6MUS - chains A and E of the 10 polymer chains in the assembly; structure by electron microscopy, 3.60 A resolution.

# Chain A
Protein: Uncharacterized protein Csm1
Organism: Thermococcus onnurineus
UniProt: B6YWB8 (B6YWB8_THEON); residues 1-777 here = UniProt positions 1-777
Amino-acid sequence (791 residues; each row starts with the number of its first residue; numbers below 1 keep their minus sign (Met-13 is residue -13)):
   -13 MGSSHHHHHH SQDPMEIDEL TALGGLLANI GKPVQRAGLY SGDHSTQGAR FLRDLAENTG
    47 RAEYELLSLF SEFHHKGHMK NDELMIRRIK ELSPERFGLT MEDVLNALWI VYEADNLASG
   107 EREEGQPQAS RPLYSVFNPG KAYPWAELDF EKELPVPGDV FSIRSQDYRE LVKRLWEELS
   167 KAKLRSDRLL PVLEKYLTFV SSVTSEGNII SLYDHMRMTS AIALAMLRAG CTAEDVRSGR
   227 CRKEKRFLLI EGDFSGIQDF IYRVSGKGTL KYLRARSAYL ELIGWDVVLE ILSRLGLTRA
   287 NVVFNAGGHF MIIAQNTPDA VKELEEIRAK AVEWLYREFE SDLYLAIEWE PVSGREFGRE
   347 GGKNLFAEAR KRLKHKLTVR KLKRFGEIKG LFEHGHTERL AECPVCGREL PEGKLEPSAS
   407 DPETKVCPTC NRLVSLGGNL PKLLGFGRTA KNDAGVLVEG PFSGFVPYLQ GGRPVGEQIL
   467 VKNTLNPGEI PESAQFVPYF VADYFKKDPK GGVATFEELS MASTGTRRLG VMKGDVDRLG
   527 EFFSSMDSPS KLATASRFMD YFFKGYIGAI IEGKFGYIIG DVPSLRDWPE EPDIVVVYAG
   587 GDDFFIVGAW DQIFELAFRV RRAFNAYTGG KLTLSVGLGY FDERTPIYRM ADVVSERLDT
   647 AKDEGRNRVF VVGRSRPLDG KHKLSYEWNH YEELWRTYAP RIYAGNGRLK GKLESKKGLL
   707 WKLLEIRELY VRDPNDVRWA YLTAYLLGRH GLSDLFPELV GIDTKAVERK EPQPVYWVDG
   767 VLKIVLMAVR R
Unresolved in the structure: -13 to 1, 109-112
Construct notes: initiating methionine (-13); expression tag (-12 to 0); conflict Ala14 (His in B6YWB8), Asn15 (Asp in B6YWB8)
Bound ions: Zn2+: Cys389, Cys392, Cys413, Cys416
From the paper describing this entry:
  - mutagenesis - K18A, H60A/H61A, D101A, R108A: abolished catalytic activity on ssDNA
  - mutagenesis - E107A, E109A/E110A: increased catalytic activity on ssDNA

# Chain E
Protein: Uncharacterized protein Csm4
Organism: Thermococcus onnurineus
UniProt: B6YWC1 (B6YWC1_THEON); numbering as in UniProt (aligned over 1-289)
Amino-acid sequence (289 residues; each row starts with the number of its first residue):
     1 MPKFIAVKLI PKGPFRDIPR ADTLFGAIGN AISAIHGQSA VEELVDAFVG GARISSAFPY
    61 SGDTYYLPKP LSVEPALEGI LTGLDEEERY TTAKRLRKAK YLDLKNFELA LRLRPFTIPE
   121 EIPYARVDVP RVVLDRVTQD SSIYFWEEIR FREKSGVYFL YSGPREVFDG YIAPAMRFLG
   181 DTGIGGKSTW GAGLFEVEFH EMKIDAPGSE YSVTLSNALP TKTPVLWRLL RKGGWSFGRR
   241 KPRMTFIAEG SIVKNDPGGM ERLELGLSHE VYVYGLTFPL GVELPEGLE
Unresolved in the structure: 1, 82-88, 288-289
From the paper describing this entry:
  - mutagenesis - Y144A, W235A: unchanged catalytic activity with the 40-nt RNA strand

# Interface between chain A and chain E
Pairs across the interface - 38 pairs, chain A then chain E:
  Glu326(A) - Arg231(E)  salt bridge
  Ser327(A) - Leu229(E)
  Ser327(A) - Arg231(E)
  His361(A) - Pro75(E)  hydrogen bond (side chain-backbone)
  Leu368(A) - Leu71(E)  hydrophobic
  Leu368(A) - Pro75(E)  hydrophobic
  Leu368(A) - Leu226(E)  hydrophobic
  Leu368(A) - Trp227(E)
  Lys369(A) - Val225(E)
  Lys369(A) - Trp227(E)
  Arg370(A) - Trp227(E)
  Phe371(A) - Trp227(E)
  Gly372(A) - Trp227(E)
  Leu377(A) - Leu229(E)  hydrophobic
  Leu377(A) - Thr245(E)  hydrogen bond (backbone-side chain)
  Phe378(A) - Pro220(E)
  Phe378(A) - Pro224(E)
  Phe378(A) - Trp227(E)
  Phe378(A) - Thr245(E)
  Phe378(A) - Ile247(E)  hydrophobic
  His380(A) - Glu261(E)
  His382(A) - Pro242(E)
  His382(A) - Glu264(E)  salt bridge
  Glu388(A) - Arg240(E)  salt bridge
  Glu388(A) - Arg243(E)  salt bridge
  Gly393(A) - Arg243(E)  hydrogen bond (backbone-side chain)
  Glu395(A) - Arg240(E)  salt bridge
  Glu395(A) - Pro242(E)
  Glu395(A) - Arg243(E)
  Arg524(A) - Thr91(E)
  Glu527(A) - Tyr90(E)
  Arg630(A) - Ile143(E)
  Arg630(A) - Phe145(E)
  Arg635(A) - Arg126(E)  hydrogen bond (side chain-backbone)
  Arg635(A) - Asp128(E)  salt bridge
  Arg635(A) - Glu147(E)  salt bridge
  Asp645(A) - Lys98(E)  salt bridge
  Asp649(A) - Arg95(E)
Also at the interface, not in a pair above, chain A (30 interface residues in all): Tyr322, Thr364, Val365, Leu386, Arg394, Thr631, Pro632, Tyr634, Arg652
Also at the interface, not in a pair above, chain E (29 interface residues in all): Glu74, Lys94, Arg97, Thr223

# In short
30 residues of chain A and 29 residues of chain E are in contact; the contacts include 4 hydrogen bonds and 8
salt bridges. Polar pairs include Glu326(A)-Arg231(E), His382(A)-Glu264(E) and Glu388(A)-Arg240(E). From the
paper: K18A, H60A/H61A and D101A of chain A, among others, abolish catalytic activity on ssDNA; E107A and
E109A/E110A of chain A increase catalytic activity on ssDNA; 8 substitutions were tested in all.
Here chain A is Uncharacterized protein Csm1 and chain E is Uncharacterized protein Csm4, both from
Thermococcus onnurineus. Entry 6MUS (Cryo-EM structure of larger Csm-crRNA-target RNA ternary complex in type
III-A CRISPR-Cas system) was determined by electron microscopy, deposited together with 6MUA, 6MUU, 6MUR and
6MUT.
